1LWT - chains C and A of the 3 polymer chains in the assembly; structure by X-ray diffraction, 3.20 A resolution.

# Chain C
Molecule: PI-SceI DNA substrate bottom strand
Sequence (37 nucleotides; numbered 1 to 37; the number before each row is that of its first residue):
     1 GCCATTTCAT TACCTCTTTC TCCGCACCCG ACATAGA

# Chain A
Protein: Endonuclease pi-scei
Organism: Saccharomyces cerevisiae
Notes: EC 3.1.-.-
UniProtKB: P17255 (VATA_YEAST); residues 1-454 here correspond to UniProt positions 284-737 (UniProt number = residue number + 283)
Amino-acid sequence (454 residues; row label = number of the first residue in the row):
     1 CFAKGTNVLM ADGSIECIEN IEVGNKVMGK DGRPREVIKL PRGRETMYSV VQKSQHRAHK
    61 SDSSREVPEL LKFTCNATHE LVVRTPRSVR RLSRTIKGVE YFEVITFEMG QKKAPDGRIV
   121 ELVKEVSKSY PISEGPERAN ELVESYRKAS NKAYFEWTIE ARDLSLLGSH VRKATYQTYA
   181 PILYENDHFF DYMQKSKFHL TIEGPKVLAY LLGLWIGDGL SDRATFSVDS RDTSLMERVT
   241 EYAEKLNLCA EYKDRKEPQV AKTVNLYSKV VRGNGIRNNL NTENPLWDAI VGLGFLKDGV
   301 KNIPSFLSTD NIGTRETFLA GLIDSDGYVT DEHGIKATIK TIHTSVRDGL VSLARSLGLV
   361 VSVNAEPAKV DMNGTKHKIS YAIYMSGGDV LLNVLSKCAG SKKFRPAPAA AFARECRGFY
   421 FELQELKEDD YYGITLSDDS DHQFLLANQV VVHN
Unresolved in the structure: 61-62, 257-260
Modified residues: Mse10, Mse28, Mse47, Mse109, Mse193, Mse236, Mse372, Mse385 (selenomethionine; parent Met)
Construct notes: modified residue (10, 28, 47, 109, 193, 236, 372, 385)

# Chain C / chain A interface
Pairs across the interface (49; chain C residue first):
  DA4(C) - Lys97(A)  base contact
  DT5(C) - Tyr101(A)  phosphate contact
  DT5(C) - Ser129(A)  phosphate contact
  DT5(C) - Pro131(A)  phosphate contact
  DT6(C) - Ser127(A)  sugar contact
  DT6(C) - Lys128(A)  phosphate contact
  DT6(C) - Ser129(A)  hydrogen bond to the phosphate
  DT7(C) - Arg94(A)  hydrogen bond to the base
  DT7(C) - Glu103(A)  base contact
  DT7(C) - Val126(A)  phosphate contact
  DT7(C) - Ser127(A)  hydrogen bond to the phosphate
  DC8(C) - Arg94(A)  base contact
  DA9(C) - Gly168(A)  phosphate contact
  DA9(C) - Ser169(A)  hydrogen bond to the phosphate
  DT10(C) - Ser169(A)  base contact
  DT10(C) - His170(A)  hydrogen bond to the base
  DT17(C) - Gln55(A)  hydrogen bond to the base
  DT17(C) - Lys336(A)  phosphate contact
  DT18(C) - Gln55(A)  hydrogen bond to the sugar
  DT18(C) - Lys336(A)  salt bridge to the phosphate
  DT18(C) - Ser362(A)  phosphate contact
  DT18(C) - Tyr384(A)  hydrogen bond to the phosphate
  DT19(C) - Ser54(A)  phosphate contact
  DT19(C) - Gln55(A)  hydrogen bond to the phosphate
  DT19(C) - His56(A)  hydrogen bond to the phosphate
  DT19(C) - Arg57(A)  phosphate contact
  DT19(C) - Ser362(A)  hydrogen bond to the phosphate
  DT19(C) - Asn364(A)  sugar contact
  DT19(C) - Tyr384(A)  base contact
  DC20(C) - His56(A)  phosphate contact
  DC20(C) - Arg57(A)  hydrogen bond to the phosphate
  DC20(C) - Ala58(A)  hydrogen bond to the phosphate
  DC20(C) - Asn364(A)  hydrogen bond to the phosphate
  DT21(C) - Arg57(A)  salt bridge to the phosphate
  DT21(C) - Asn364(A)  base contact
  DT21(C) - Glu366(A)  base contact
  DC22(C) - Glu366(A)  hydrogen bond to the base
  DC23(C) - Glu366(A)  hydrogen bond to the base
  DC23(C) - Lys369(A)  base contact
  DG24(C) - His377(A)  base contact
  DC25(C) - Asn373(A)  base contact
  DC27(C) - Ala261(A)  hydrogen bond to the phosphate
  DC28(C) - Ser227(A)  hydrogen bond to the phosphate
  DA31(C) - Arg223(A)  base contact
  DA35(C) - Arg277(A)  phosphate contact
  DG36(C) - Gly273(A)  phosphate contact
  DG36(C) - Asn274(A)  hydrogen bond to the phosphate
  DG36(C) - Gly275(A)  hydrogen bond to the phosphate
  DG36(C) - Arg277(A)  salt bridge to the phosphate
Interface residues without a listed pair, chain C (24 interface residues in all): DC29, DG30, DC32
Interface residues without a listed pair, chain A (43 interface residues in all): Arg65, Ile96, Lys124, Glu125, Tyr130, Asp218, Gly219, Leu220, Ser221, Asp371, Ser386

# In short
The interface between chain C and chain A involves 24 residues on one side and 43 on the other; the contacts
include 20 hydrogen bonds and 3 salt bridges. Among the polar pairs are DT7(C)-Arg94(A), DT10(C)-His170(A) and
DT17(C)-Gln55(A).
Here chain C is PI-SceI DNA substrate bottom strand and chain A is Endonuclease pi-scei (Saccharomyces
cerevisiae). Entry 1LWT (Crystal structure of the intein homing endonuclease PI-SceI bound to its substrate
DNA (Ca2+ free)) was determined by X-ray diffraction together with 1LWS from the same study.
